PDB entry 1QF7 | X-ray diffraction, 2.20 A resolution | chains A and C of the 4 polymer chains in the assembly

Chain A (and C):
Protein: Protein (CATALASE hpii)
Organism: Escherichia coli
Notes: EC 1.11.1.6; chain C of this document is another copy of the same molecule, construct and numbering; everything in this record applies to it too
UniProtKB: P21179 (CATE_ECOLI); numbering as in UniProt (aligned over 1-753)
Amino-acid sequence (753 residues; each row starts with the number of its first residue):
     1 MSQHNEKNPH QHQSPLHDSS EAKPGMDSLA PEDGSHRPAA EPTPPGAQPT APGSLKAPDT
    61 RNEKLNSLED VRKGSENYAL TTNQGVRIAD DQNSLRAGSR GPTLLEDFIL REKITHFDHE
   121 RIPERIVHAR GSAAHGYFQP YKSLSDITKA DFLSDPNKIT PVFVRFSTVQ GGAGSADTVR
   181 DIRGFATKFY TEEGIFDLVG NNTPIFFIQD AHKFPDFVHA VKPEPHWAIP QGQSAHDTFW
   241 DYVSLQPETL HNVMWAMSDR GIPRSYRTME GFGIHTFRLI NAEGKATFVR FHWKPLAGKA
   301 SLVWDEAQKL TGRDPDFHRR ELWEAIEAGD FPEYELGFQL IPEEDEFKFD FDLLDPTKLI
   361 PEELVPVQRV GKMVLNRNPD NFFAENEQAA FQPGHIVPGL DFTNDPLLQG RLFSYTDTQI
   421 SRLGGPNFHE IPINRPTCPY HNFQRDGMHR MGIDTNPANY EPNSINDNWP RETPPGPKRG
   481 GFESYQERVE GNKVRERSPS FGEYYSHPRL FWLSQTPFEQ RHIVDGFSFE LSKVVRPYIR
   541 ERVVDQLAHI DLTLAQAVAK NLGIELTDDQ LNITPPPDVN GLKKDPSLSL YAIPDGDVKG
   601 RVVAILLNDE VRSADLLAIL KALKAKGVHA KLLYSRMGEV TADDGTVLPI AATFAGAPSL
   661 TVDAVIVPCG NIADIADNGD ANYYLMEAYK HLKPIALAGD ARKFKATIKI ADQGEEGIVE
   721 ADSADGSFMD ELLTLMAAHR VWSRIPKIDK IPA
Not modelled in the structure: 1-26
Sequence notes: engineered mutation Q392 (His in P21179)
Ion coordination: heme Fe near Y415 (its only coordinating residue here)
Residues lining bound ligands: heme (HEM): R125, I126, V127, H128, R165, S167, G184, F185, A186, V199, G200, N201, F206, A211, F214, I274, H275, A389, A390, F391, L407, G410, R411, S414, Y415, T418, Q419, R422

How chain A and chain C interact:
Contacting residue pairs (265):
  S28(A) - N468(C)  hydrogen bond
  L29(A) - S464(C)
  L29(A) - D467(C)  hydrogen bond (backbone-side chain)
  A30(A) - S464(C)
  A30(A) - D467(C)  hydrogen bond (backbone-side chain)
  H36(A) - S464(C)
  H36(A) - I465(C)
  R37(A) - P457(C)
  R37(A) - I465(C)  hydrogen bond (side chain-backbone)
  R37(A) - N466(C)  hydrogen bond
  P52(A) - T455(C)
  S54(A) - T455(C)
  L55(A) - T455(C)
  L55(A) - P457(C)  hydrophobic
  V71(A) - M451(C)
  V71(A) - G452(C)
  V71(A) - I453(C)  hydrogen bond (backbone-backbone)
  R72(A) - I453(C)
  K73(A) - Y440(C)  hydrogen bond
  K73(A) - R450(C)
  K73(A) - G452(C)
  K73(A) - I453(C)  hydrogen bond (backbone-backbone)
  K73(A) - D454(C)
  K73(A) - T455(C)  hydrogen bond (backbone-side chain)
  G74(A) - H441(C)
  G74(A) - T455(C)
  S75(A) - N456(C)
  S75(A) - N466(C)  hydrogen bond
  S75(A) - W469(C)
  S75(A) - P470(C)
  E76(A) - N466(C)
  E76(A) - W469(C)
  N77(A) - W469(C)
  Y78(A) - H441(C)
  Y78(A) - W469(C)
  Y78(A) - P470(C)
  Y78(A) - R471(C)  hydrogen bond (backbone-backbone)
  A79(A) - H441(C)
  A79(A) - P470(C)
  A79(A) - R471(C)
  A79(A) - T473(C)
  L80(A) - H441(C)
  L80(A) - N442(C)
  L80(A) - F443(C)  hydrophobic
  L80(A) - P470(C)
  L80(A) - R471(C)  hydrogen bond (backbone-backbone)
  L80(A) - E472(C)
  T81(A) - Y440(C)
  T81(A) - H441(C)  hydrogen bond (backbone-backbone)
  T81(A) - N442(C)  hydrogen bond (backbone-side chain)
  T82(A) - Y440(C)
  T82(A) - N442(C)
  N83(A) - H429(C)
  N83(A) - P436(C)
  N83(A) - Y440(C)
  N83(A) - N442(C)  hydrogen bond
  N83(A) - Q444(C)  hydrogen bond
  Q84(A) - G194(C)
  Q84(A) - I195(C)  hydrogen bond (backbone-backbone)
  Q84(A) - H395(C)
  Q84(A) - H429(C)
  Q84(A) - P436(C)
  G85(A) - E193(C)
  G85(A) - G194(C)
  G85(A) - C438(C)
  G85(A) - P439(C)
  V86(A) - E193(C)
  V86(A) - I396(C)
  R87(A) - R479(C)  hydrogen bond (side chain-backbone)
  R87(A) - G480(C)
  R87(A) - G481(C)
  R87(A) - F482(C)  hydrogen bond (backbone-backbone)
  I88(A) - E472(C)
  I88(A) - T473(C)  hydrogen bond (backbone-backbone)
  I88(A) - G481(C)
  A89(A) - E472(C)
  A89(A) - T473(C)
  A89(A) - P475(C)
  A89(A) - G481(C)
  A89(A) - F482(C)
  D90(A) - E472(C)
  D91(A) - E461(C)
  D91(A) - E472(C)  hydrogen bond (backbone-side chain)
  Q92(A) - E461(C)  hydrogen bond
  Q92(A) - E472(C)  hydrogen bond
  L95(A) - S484(C)
  A97(A) - V489(C)  hydrophobic
  P102(A) - K493(C)
  L105(A) - Q409(C)
  L105(A) - F413(C)  hydrophobic
  E106(A) - F402(C)
  E106(A) - Q409(C)  hydrogen bond
  E106(A) - L412(C)
  F108(A) - G394(C)
  F108(A) - I396(C)  hydrophobic
  F108(A) - F402(C)  hydrophobic
  R111(A) - L412(C)  hydrogen bond (side chain-backbone)
  E112(A) - Q444(C)  hydrogen bond
  T115(A) - I420(C)
  H116(A) - P426(C)
  H116(A) - N427(C)  hydrogen bond
  H116(A) - Q444(C)
  H116(A) - R445(C)  hydrogen bond (side chain-backbone)
  H116(A) - D446(C)
  H116(A) - R450(C)
  H119(A) - I420(C)
  H119(A) - P426(C)
  H119(A) - G447(C)
  E120(A) - R445(C)
  E120(A) - D446(C)
  E120(A) - G447(C)  hydrogen bond (backbone-backbone)
  I122(A) - M448(C)  hydrophobic
  P123(A) - M448(C)
  E193(A) - G85(C)
  E193(A) - V86(C)
  G194(A) - Q84(C)
  G194(A) - G85(C)
  I195(A) - Q84(C)  hydrogen bond (backbone-backbone)
  D380(A) - I453(C)
  D380(A) - D454(C)
  D380(A) - T455(C)
  N381(A) - D454(C)
  F383(A) - D446(C)
  F383(A) - G447(C)
  F383(A) - R450(C)
  A384(A) - I453(C)  hydrophobic
  E385(A) - I453(C)
  Q388(A) - G447(C)
  Q388(A) - H449(C)
  Q388(A) - R450(C)  hydrogen bond (side chain-backbone)
  G394(A) - F108(C)
  H395(A) - Q84(C)
  I396(A) - V86(C)
  F402(A) - E106(C)
  F402(A) - F108(C)  hydrophobic
  Q409(A) - L105(C)
  Q409(A) - E106(C)  hydrogen bond
  L412(A) - E106(C)
  L412(A) - R111(C)  hydrogen bond (backbone-side chain)
  F413(A) - L105(C)  hydrophobic
  I420(A) - T115(C)
  I420(A) - H119(C)
  S421(A) - M448(C)
  R422(A) - M448(C)
  L423(A) - M448(C)
  G424(A) - M448(C)  hydrogen bond (backbone-side chain)
  P426(A) - H116(C)
  P426(A) - H119(C)
  N427(A) - H116(C)  hydrogen bond
  N427(A) - H449(C)
  H429(A) - N83(C)
  H429(A) - Q84(C)
  E430(A) - M451(C)
  I431(A) - H449(C)
  P432(A) - M451(C)
  P436(A) - N83(C)
  P436(A) - Q84(C)
  P439(A) - G85(C)
  Y440(A) - K73(C)  hydrogen bond (backbone-side chain)
  Y440(A) - T81(C)
  Y440(A) - T82(C)
  Y440(A) - N83(C)
  H441(A) - G74(C)
  H441(A) - Y78(C)
  H441(A) - A79(C)
  H441(A) - L80(C)
  H441(A) - T81(C)  hydrogen bond (backbone-backbone)
  N442(A) - L80(C)
  N442(A) - T81(C)  hydrogen bond (side chain-backbone)
  N442(A) - T82(C)
  N442(A) - N83(C)  hydrogen bond
  Q444(A) - N83(C)  hydrogen bond
  Q444(A) - E112(C)  hydrogen bond
  Q444(A) - K113(C)
  Q444(A) - H116(C)
  R445(A) - H116(C)  hydrogen bond (backbone-side chain)
  R445(A) - E120(C)
  D446(A) - H116(C)
  D446(A) - E120(C)
  D446(A) - F383(C)
  G447(A) - H119(C)
  G447(A) - E120(C)  hydrogen bond (backbone-backbone)
  G447(A) - F383(C)
  G447(A) - Q388(C)
  M448(A) - I122(C)  hydrophobic
  M448(A) - S421(C)
  M448(A) - R422(C)
  M448(A) - L423(C)
  M448(A) - G424(C)  hydrogen bond (side chain-backbone)
  H449(A) - Q388(C)  hydrogen bond (backbone-side chain)
  H449(A) - N427(C)
  H449(A) - I431(C)
  H449(A) - H449(C)
  R450(A) - H116(C)
  R450(A) - Q388(C)  hydrogen bond (backbone-side chain)
  M451(A) - V71(C)
  M451(A) - E430(C)
  M451(A) - P432(C)
  M451(A) - M451(C)  hydrophobic
  G452(A) - V71(C)
  I453(A) - V71(C)  hydrogen bond (backbone-backbone)
  I453(A) - R72(C)
  I453(A) - K73(C)  hydrogen bond (backbone-backbone)
  I453(A) - D380(C)
  I453(A) - E385(C)
  D454(A) - K73(C)
  D454(A) - D380(C)
  D454(A) - N381(C)
  T455(A) - P52(C)
  T455(A) - S54(C)
  T455(A) - L55(C)
  T455(A) - K73(C)  hydrogen bond (side chain-backbone)
  T455(A) - G74(C)
  T455(A) - D380(C)
  N456(A) - S75(C)
  P457(A) - R37(C)
  P457(A) - L55(C)
  E461(A) - D91(C)
  E461(A) - Q92(C)  hydrogen bond
  P462(A) - L29(C)  hydrophobic
  N463(A) - L29(C)
  S464(A) - L29(C)
  S464(A) - A30(C)
  S464(A) - H36(C)
  I465(A) - H36(C)
  I465(A) - R37(C)
  N466(A) - R37(C)  hydrogen bond
  N466(A) - S75(C)  hydrogen bond
  N466(A) - E76(C)
  D467(A) - L29(C)  hydrogen bond (side chain-backbone)
  D467(A) - A30(C)  hydrogen bond (side chain-backbone)
  N468(A) - D27(C)  hydrogen bond
  N468(A) - L29(C)
  W469(A) - S75(C)
  W469(A) - E76(C)
  W469(A) - N77(C)
  W469(A) - Y78(C)
  P470(A) - S75(C)
  P470(A) - Y78(C)
  P470(A) - A79(C)
  P470(A) - L80(C)
  R471(A) - D27(C)  salt bridge
  R471(A) - Y78(C)  hydrogen bond (backbone-backbone)
  R471(A) - A79(C)
  R471(A) - L80(C)  hydrogen bond (backbone-backbone)
  E472(A) - L80(C)
  E472(A) - I88(C)
  E472(A) - A89(C)
  E472(A) - D90(C)
  E472(A) - D91(C)  hydrogen bond (side chain-backbone)
  E472(A) - Q92(C)  hydrogen bond
  T473(A) - A79(C)
  T473(A) - R87(C)
  T473(A) - I88(C)  hydrogen bond (backbone-backbone)
  T473(A) - A89(C)
  P475(A) - A89(C)
  R479(A) - R87(C)  hydrogen bond (backbone-side chain)
  G480(A) - R87(C)
  G481(A) - R87(C)
  G481(A) - A89(C)
  F482(A) - V86(C)  hydrophobic
  F482(A) - R87(C)  hydrogen bond (backbone-backbone)
  F482(A) - A89(C)
  S484(A) - L95(C)
  V489(A) - A97(C)  hydrophobic
Interface residues without a listed pair, chain A (127 interface residues in all): D27, L68, I109, K113, R121, V397, P398, D401, N404, G410, T416, F428, N434, R435, C438, F443, K493
Interface residues without a listed pair, chain C (126 interface residues in all): S28, L68, P102, I109, R121, P123, A384, V397, P398, D401, N404, G410, T416, F428, N434, P462, N463

Summary:
The interface between chain A and chain C involves 127 residues on one side and 126 on the other; the contacts
include 62 hydrogen bonds and 1 salt bridge. Polar pairs include R471(A)-D27(C), S28(A)-N468(C) and
L29(A)-D467(C). Chain A binds heme.
Both chains are Protein (CATALASE hpii) (Escherichia coli). Entry 1QF7 (Structure of the mutant his392gln of
catalase hpii from E. coli) was determined by X-ray diffraction (same publication as 1CF9).
